9BWO - chains B and A; structure by X-ray diffraction, 2.23 A resolution.

[Chain B (and A)]
Protein: Acetyl-CoA acetyltransferase
Organism: Burkholderia sp. RF2-non_BP3
Notes: chain A of this document is another copy of the same molecule, construct and numbering; everything in this record applies to it too
UniProtKB: A0AAJ0LU93 (A0AAJ0LU93_9BURK); residues 3-399 here correspond to UniProt positions 1-397 (UniProt number = residue number - 2)
Chain sequence (399 residues; numbered 1 to 399; the number before each row is that of its first residue):
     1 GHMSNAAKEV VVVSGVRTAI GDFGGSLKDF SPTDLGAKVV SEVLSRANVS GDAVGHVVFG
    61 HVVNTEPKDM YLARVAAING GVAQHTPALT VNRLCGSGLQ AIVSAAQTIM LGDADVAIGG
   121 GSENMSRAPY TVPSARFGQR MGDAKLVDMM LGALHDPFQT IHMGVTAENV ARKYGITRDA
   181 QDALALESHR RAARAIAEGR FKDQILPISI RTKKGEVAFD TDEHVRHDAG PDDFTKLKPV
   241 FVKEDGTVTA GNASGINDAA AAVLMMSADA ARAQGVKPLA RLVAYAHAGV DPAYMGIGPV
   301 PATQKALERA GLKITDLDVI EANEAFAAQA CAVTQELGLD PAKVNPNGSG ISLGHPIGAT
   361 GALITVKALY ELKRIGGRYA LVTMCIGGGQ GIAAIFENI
Not modelled in the structure: 1-5
Differences from the reference sequence: expression tag (1-2)
Modified / non-standard residues: Cys95 (S-acetyl-cysteine; SCY)
Residues lining bound ligands: coenzyme A (COA): Cys95, Leu154, His162, Met163, His189, His224, Arg226, Asp233, Phe234, Lys236, Leu237, Val240, Phe241, Thr249, Ala250, Gly251, Ala253, Ser254, Gly255, Ile256, Met295, Ala325, Phe326, His355, Cys385
What the authors report for this chain:
  - catalytic residues: Cys95
  - mutagenesis - C95S: abolished catalytic activity
  - mutagenesis - S254C, I256A: decreased catalytic activity
  - binding site for coenzyme A: Ile256
  - mutagenesis - S254A: increased catalytic activity
  - mutagenesis - G251A: increased catalytic activity on acetoacetyl-CoA
  - mutagenesis - G255A: unchanged catalytic activity

[How chain B and chain A interact]
Contacting residue pairs (127; chain B residue first):
  Ala6(B) - Ala6(A)
  Phe23(B) - Arg136(A)
  Phe23(B) - Phe137(A)  hydrophobic
  Gly24(B) - Phe137(A)
  His56(B) - Arg93(A)  hydrogen bond
  Val62(B) - Met70(A)
  Val63(B) - Met70(A)  hydrophobic
  Asn64(B) - Asn64(A)
  Glu66(B) - Met149(A)
  Pro67(B) - Val147(A)  hydrophobic
  Pro67(B) - Met149(A)
  Pro67(B) - Gly152(A)
  Lys68(B) - Pro157(A)
  Met70(B) - Val62(A)
  Met70(B) - Val63(A)  hydrophobic
  Met70(B) - Asn92(A)  hydrogen bond (backbone-side chain)
  Met70(B) - Leu94(A)
  Met70(B) - Met149(A)
  Met70(B) - Ala153(A)  hydrophobic
  Tyr71(B) - Leu94(A)  hydrophobic
  Tyr71(B) - Cys95(A)
  Tyr71(B) - Ala153(A)  hydrogen bond (side chain-backbone)
  Tyr71(B) - His155(A)  hydrogen bond (side chain-backbone)
  Tyr71(B) - Pro157(A)  hydrophobic
  Tyr71(B) - Gly387(A)
  Tyr71(B) - Gly388(A)
  Arg74(B) - Phe158(A)
  Arg74(B) - Val290(A)  hydrogen bond (side chain-backbone)
  Arg74(B) - Gly388(A)  hydrogen bond (side chain-backbone)
  Arg74(B) - Gly389(A)  hydrogen bond (side chain-backbone)
  Val75(B) - Pro157(A)  hydrophobic
  Val75(B) - Phe158(A)  hydrophobic
  Ile78(B) - Phe158(A)  hydrophobic
  Gln84(B) - Gly289(A)
  Gln84(B) - Val290(A)  hydrogen bond (backbone-backbone)
  Gln84(B) - Asp291(A)  hydrogen bond (side chain-backbone)
  Gln84(B) - Pro292(A)
  His85(B) - Gly289(A)  hydrogen bond (backbone-backbone)
  Pro87(B) - Arg93(A)
  Pro87(B) - His287(A)
  Pro87(B) - Gln390(A)
  Ala88(B) - Arg93(A)  hydrogen bond (backbone-side chain)
  Ala88(B) - Gln390(A)  hydrogen bond (backbone-side chain)
  Leu89(B) - Asn92(A)
  Leu89(B) - Arg93(A)
  Leu89(B) - Gln100(A)
  Thr90(B) - Val91(A)
  Thr90(B) - Asn92(A)  hydrogen bond (backbone-backbone)
  Val91(B) - Thr90(A)
  Asn92(B) - Met70(A)  hydrogen bond (side chain-backbone)
  Asn92(B) - Leu89(A)
  Asn92(B) - Thr90(A)  hydrogen bond (backbone-backbone)
  Arg93(B) - His56(A)
  Arg93(B) - Pro87(A)
  Arg93(B) - Ala88(A)  hydrogen bond (side chain-backbone)
  Arg93(B) - Leu89(A)
  Leu94(B) - Met70(A)
  Leu94(B) - Tyr71(A)  hydrophobic
  Cys95(B) - Tyr71(A)
  Gln100(B) - Leu89(A)
  Gln107(B) - Leu111(A)
  Gln107(B) - Asp113(A)
  Leu111(B) - Gln107(A)
  Leu111(B) - Leu111(A)  hydrophobic
  Leu111(B) - Tyr285(A)
  Asp113(B) - Tyr285(A)  hydrogen bond
  Asp113(B) - Arg309(A)  salt bridge
  Ser126(B) - Arg136(A)
  Ser126(B) - Phe137(A)
  Ala128(B) - Arg136(A)  hydrogen bond (backbone-side chain)
  Pro129(B) - Arg136(A)  hydrogen bond (backbone-side chain)
  Tyr130(B) - Thr131(A)
  Tyr130(B) - Val132(A)  hydrogen bond (backbone-backbone)
  Tyr130(B) - Ala135(A)  hydrophobic
  Tyr130(B) - Arg136(A)
  Thr131(B) - Pro129(A)
  Thr131(B) - Tyr130(A)
  Thr131(B) - Thr131(A)
  Val132(B) - Tyr130(A)  hydrogen bond (backbone-backbone)
  Val132(B) - Val132(A)  hydrophobic
  Ala135(B) - Tyr130(A)  hydrophobic
  Ala135(B) - Leu146(A)  hydrophobic
  Arg136(B) - Phe23(A)
  Arg136(B) - Ser126(A)
  Arg136(B) - Ala128(A)  hydrogen bond (side chain-backbone)
  Arg136(B) - Pro129(A)  hydrogen bond (side chain-backbone)
  Arg136(B) - Tyr130(A)
  Arg136(B) - Asp148(A)  salt bridge
  Arg136(B) - Met150(A)
  Phe137(B) - Phe23(A)  hydrophobic
  Phe137(B) - Ser126(A)
  Leu146(B) - Ala135(A)  hydrophobic
  Val147(B) - Pro67(A)  hydrophobic
  Asp148(B) - Arg136(A)  salt bridge
  Met149(B) - Glu66(A)
  Met149(B) - Pro67(A)
  Met149(B) - Met70(A)
  Met150(B) - Arg136(A)
  Gly152(B) - Pro67(A)
  Ala153(B) - Met70(A)  hydrophobic
  Ala153(B) - Tyr71(A)  hydrogen bond (backbone-side chain)
  His155(B) - Tyr71(A)  hydrogen bond (backbone-side chain)
  Pro157(B) - Lys68(A)
  Pro157(B) - Tyr71(A)  hydrophobic
  Pro157(B) - Val75(A)  hydrophobic
  Phe158(B) - Arg74(A)
  Phe158(B) - Val75(A)  hydrophobic
  Phe158(B) - Ile78(A)  hydrophobic
  Tyr285(B) - Leu111(A)
  Tyr285(B) - Asp113(A)  hydrogen bond
  His287(B) - His56(A)
  His287(B) - Pro87(A)
  Ala288(B) - Pro87(A)
  Gly289(B) - Gln84(A)
  Gly289(B) - His85(A)  hydrogen bond (backbone-backbone)
  Val290(B) - Arg74(A)  hydrogen bond (backbone-side chain)
  Val290(B) - Gln84(A)  hydrogen bond (backbone-backbone)
  Asp291(B) - Gln84(A)
  Pro292(B) - Gln84(A)
  Lys305(B) - Asp113(A)
  Arg309(B) - Asp113(A)  salt bridge
  Gly387(B) - Tyr71(A)
  Gly388(B) - Tyr71(A)
  Gly388(B) - Arg74(A)  hydrogen bond (backbone-side chain)
  Gly389(B) - Arg74(A)  hydrogen bond (backbone-side chain)
  Gln390(B) - Pro87(A)
  Gln390(B) - Ala88(A)  hydrogen bond (side chain-backbone)
Other interface residues (no listed pair), chain B (68 interface residues in all): Asn79, Thr86, Met110, Met125, Leu154, Met163
Other interface residues (no listed pair), chain A (70 interface residues in all): Ala7, Gly24, Asn79, Thr86, Met110, Gly112, Met125, Leu154, Met163, Ala288, Lys305

[Overview]
68 residues of chain B face 70 of chain A across their interface; the contacts include 32 hydrogen bonds and 4
salt bridges. Polar contacts include Asp113(B)-Arg309(A), Arg136(B)-Asp148(A) and His56(B)-Arg93(A). From the
paper: the catalytic residue Cys95(B); S254C and I256A of chain B reduce catalytic activity; 6 substitutions
were tested in all.
Both chains are Acetyl-CoA acetyltransferase (Burkholderia sp. RF2-non_BP3). Entry 9BWO (Crystal structure of
polyketoacyl-CoA thiolase from Burkholderia sp. in complex with acetyl-coA) was determined by X-ray
diffraction, deposited together with 9BWK, 9BWL and 9BWP.
